PDB entry 4PUZ | X-ray diffraction, 2.08 A resolution | chain A

== Chain A ==
Molecule: Tyrosine-protein kinase SYK
Source organism: Homo sapiens
Notes: EC 2.7.10.2; fragment: Syk kinase domain
Reference sequence: P43405 (KSYK_HUMAN); residue numbers follow UniProt; this construct covers 353-635
Chain sequence (291 residues; row label = number of the first residue in the row):
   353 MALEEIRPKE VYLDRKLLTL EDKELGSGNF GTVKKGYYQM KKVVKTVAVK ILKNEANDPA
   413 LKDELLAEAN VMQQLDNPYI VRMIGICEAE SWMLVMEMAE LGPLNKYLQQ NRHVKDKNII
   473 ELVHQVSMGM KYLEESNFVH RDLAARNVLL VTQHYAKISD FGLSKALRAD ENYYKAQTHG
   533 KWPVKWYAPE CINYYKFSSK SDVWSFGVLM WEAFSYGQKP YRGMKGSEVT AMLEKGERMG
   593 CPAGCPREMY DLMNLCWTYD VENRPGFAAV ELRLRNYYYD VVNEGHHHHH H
Not modelled in the structure: 353-362, 406-410, 530-532, 634-643
Differences from the reference sequence: conflict M353 (Ala in P43405), A354 (Asp in P43405), L355 (Pro in P43405); expression tag (636-643)
Ligand contacts: GS-9973 (CG9; 6-(1H-indazol-6-yl)-N-[4-(morpholin-4-yl)phenyl]imidazo[1,2-a]pyrazin-8-amine): L377, G378, S379, G380, F382, V385, A400, K402, V433, M448, E449, M450, A451, E452, L453, G454, P455, L501, D512

== Summary ==
Ligands of chain A: GS-9973.
Chain A is Tyrosine-protein kinase SYK (Homo sapiens); the structure, Crystal structure of spleen tyrosine
kinase (Syk) in complex with GS-9973, was determined by X-ray diffraction (same publication as 4PV0).
